Entry 4JN4 (X-ray diffraction, 2.30 A resolution); this record covers chains A and B.

[Chain A (and B)]
Protein: Chaperone protein DnaK
Organism: Escherichia coli
Notes: chain B of this document is another copy of the same molecule, construct and numbering; everything in this record applies to it too
Reference sequence: P0A6Y8 (DNAK_ECOLI); aligned to UniProt positions 2-610 over residues 2-610
Chain sequence (608 residues; numbered 1 to 612; 4 numbers in that range are skipped by the numbering (no residue carries them; nothing is unmodelled there); the number before each row is that of its first residue):
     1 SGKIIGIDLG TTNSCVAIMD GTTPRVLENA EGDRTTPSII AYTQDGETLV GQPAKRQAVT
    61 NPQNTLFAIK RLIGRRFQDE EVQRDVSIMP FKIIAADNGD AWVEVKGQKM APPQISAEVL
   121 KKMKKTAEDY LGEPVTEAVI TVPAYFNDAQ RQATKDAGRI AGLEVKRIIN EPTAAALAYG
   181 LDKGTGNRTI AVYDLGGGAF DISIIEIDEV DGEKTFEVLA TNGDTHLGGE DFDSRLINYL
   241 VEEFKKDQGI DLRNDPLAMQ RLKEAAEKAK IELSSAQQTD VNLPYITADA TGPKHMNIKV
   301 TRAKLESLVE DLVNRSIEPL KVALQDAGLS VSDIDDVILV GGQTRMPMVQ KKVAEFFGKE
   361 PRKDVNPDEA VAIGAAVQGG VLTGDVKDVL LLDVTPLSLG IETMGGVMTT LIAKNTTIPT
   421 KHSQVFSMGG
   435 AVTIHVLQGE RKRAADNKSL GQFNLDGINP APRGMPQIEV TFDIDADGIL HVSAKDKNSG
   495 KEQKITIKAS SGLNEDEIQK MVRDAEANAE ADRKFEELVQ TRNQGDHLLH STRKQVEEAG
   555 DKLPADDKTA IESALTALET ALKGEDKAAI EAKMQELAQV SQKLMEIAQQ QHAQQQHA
Unresolved in the structure: 605-612
Sequence notes: expression tag (1, 611-612); conflict Ala199 (Thr in P0A6Y8); engineered mutation Met428 (Asn432 in P0A6Y8), Gly429 (Gln433 in P0A6Y8), Gly430 (Ser434 in P0A6Y8)
Swiss-Prot annotation at these positions:
  - modified residue: Lys70 (N6-succinyllysine), Lys109 (N6-acetyllysine), Lys245 (N6-acetyllysine), Lys246 (N6-succinyllysine), Lys304 (N6-acetyllysine), Lys359 (N6-succinyllysine), Lys421 (N6-acetyllysine), Lys502 (N6-succinyllysine), Lys528 (N6-succinyllysine), Lys556 (N6-acetyllysine), Lys587 (N6-succinyllysine)
Small-molecule neighbours: ATP (adenosine-5'-triphosphate): Asp8, Gly10, Thr11, Thr12, Asn13, Lys70, Glu171, Asp194, Gly196, Gly197, Gly198, Ala199, Gly229, Glu230, Glu267, Lys270, Ile271, Ser274, Gly341, Gly342, Gln343, Arg345, Met346
What the authors report for this chain:
  - mutagenesis - D100L, G461P, G468P: decreased growth
  - mutagenesis - G461P/G468P: abolished growth
  - mutagenesis - I418D: decreased binding to peptide substrate

[How chain A and chain B interact]
Pairs across the interface (57; chain A residue first):
  Arg25(A) - Asp364(B)
  Glu28(A) - Arg345(B)  salt bridge
  Ala30(A) - Ser275(B)
  Glu31(A) - Ser275(B)
  Gly32(A) - Arg345(B)
  Arg34(A) - Asn366(B)
  Arg56(A) - Lys268(B)
  Arg56(A) - Glu272(B)  salt bridge
  Asp129(A) - Lys363(B)  hydrogen bond (backbone-side chain)
  Tyr130(A) - Lys363(B)  hydrogen bond (backbone-side chain)
  Tyr130(A) - Asp364(B)
  Lys268(A) - Arg56(B)
  Glu272(A) - Arg56(B)  salt bridge
  Ser275(A) - Ala30(B)
  Ser275(A) - Glu31(B)
  Gln277(A) - Val533(B)
  Gln277(A) - Asn537(B)  hydrogen bond (backbone-side chain)
  Gln278(A) - Val533(B)
  Gln278(A) - Arg536(B)  hydrogen bond
  Lys299(A) - Arg536(B)
  Lys299(A) - Leu576(B)  hydrogen bond (side chain-backbone)
  Lys299(A) - Lys577(B)  hydrogen bond (side chain-backbone)
  Lys299(A) - Gly578(B)  hydrogen bond (side chain-backbone)
  Lys299(A) - Glu579(B)  salt bridge
  Thr301(A) - Arg536(B)
  Thr301(A) - Asn537(B)
  Thr301(A) - Asp540(B)  hydrogen bond
  Arg302(A) - Asn537(B)  hydrogen bond (backbone-side chain)
  Ala303(A) - Asn537(B)  hydrogen bond (backbone-side chain)
  Ala303(A) - Asp540(B)
  Ala303(A) - His541(B)
  Lys304(A) - Arg547(B)
  Ser307(A) - His544(B)
  Arg345(A) - Glu28(B)  salt bridge
  Arg345(A) - Gly32(B)
  Lys363(A) - Asp129(B)  hydrogen bond (side chain-backbone)
  Lys363(A) - Tyr130(B)  hydrogen bond (side chain-backbone)
  Asp364(A) - Arg25(B)
  Asp364(A) - Tyr130(B)
  Asn366(A) - Arg34(B)
  Val533(A) - Gln277(B)
  Val533(A) - Gln278(B)
  Arg536(A) - Gln278(B)
  Arg536(A) - Lys299(B)
  Arg536(A) - Thr301(B)
  Asn537(A) - Gln277(B)  hydrogen bond (side chain-backbone)
  Asn537(A) - Thr301(B)
  Asn537(A) - Arg302(B)  hydrogen bond (side chain-backbone)
  Asn537(A) - Ala303(B)  hydrogen bond (side chain-backbone)
  Asp540(A) - Thr301(B)  hydrogen bond
  Asp540(A) - Lys304(B)
  His541(A) - Ala303(B)
  His544(A) - Ser307(B)
  Leu576(A) - Lys299(B)  hydrogen bond (backbone-side chain)
  Lys577(A) - Lys299(B)  hydrogen bond (backbone-side chain)
  Gly578(A) - Lys299(B)  hydrogen bond (backbone-side chain)
  Glu579(A) - Lys299(B)  salt bridge
Other interface residues (no listed pair), chain A (40 interface residues in all): Asp20, Thr279, Glu306, Pro367, Asp368, Arg547
Other interface residues (no listed pair), chain B (38 interface residues in all): Asp20, Pro367, Asp368

[Overview]
40 residues of chain A and 38 residues of chain B are in contact; the contacts include 19 hydrogen bonds and 6
salt bridges. Polar pairs include Glu28(A)-Arg345(B), Arg56(A)-Glu272(B) and Lys299(A)-Glu579(B). Chain A
binds ATP. From the paper: D100L, G461P and G468P of chain A reduce growth; G461P/G468P of chain A abolish
growth.
Both chains are Chaperone protein DnaK (Escherichia coli). Entry 4JN4 (Allosteric opening of the
polypeptide-binding site when an Hsp70 binds ATP) was determined by X-ray diffraction, deposited together with
4JNE and 4JNF.
